PDB entry 8VK0 | electron microscopy, 3.14 A resolution | chains A and E of the 35 polymer chains in the assembly

# Chain A
Molecule: 23S ribosomal RNA
Source organism: Mycolicibacterium smegmatis MC2 155
Sequence (3120 nucleotides; numbered 1 to 3120; the number before each row is that of its first residue):
     1 UAAGUGUUUA AGGGCGCAUG GUGGAUGCCU UGGCACUGGG AGCCGAUGAA GGACGUAGGA
    61 GGCUGCGAUA AGCCUCGGGG AGCUGUCAAC CGAGCGUUGA UCCGAGGAUG UCCGAAUGGG
   121 GAAACCCGGC ACGAGUGAUG UCGUGUCACC AGGCGCUGAA UAUAUAGGCG UCUGGGGGGA
   181 ACGCGGGGAA GUGAAACAUC UCAGUACCCG UAGGAAGAGA AAACAAAAUG UGAUUCCGUG
   241 AGUAGUGGCG AGCGAAAGCG GAGGAUGGCU AAACCGUAUG CAUGUGAUAC CGGGUAGGGG
   301 UUGUGUGUGC GGGGUUGUGG GACCUAUCUU UCCGGCUCUA CCUGGCUGGA GGGCAGUGAG
   361 AAAAUGUUGU GGUUAGCGGA AAUGGCUUGG GAUGGCCUGC CGUAGACGGU GAGAGCCCGG
   421 UACGUGAAAA CCCGACGUCU GUCUUGAUGG UGUUCCCGAG UAGCAGCGGG CCCGUGGAAU
   481 CUGCUGUGAA UCUGCCGGGA CCACCCGGUA AGCCUGAAUA CUUCCCAGUG ACCGAUAGCG
   541 GAUUAGUACC GUGAGGGAAU GGUGAAAAGU ACCCCGGGAG GGGAGUGAAA GAGUACCUGA
   601 AACCGUGCGC UUACAAUCCG UCAGAGCCCU CGACGUGUCG UGGGGUGAUG GCGUGCCUUU
   661 UGAAGAAUGA GCCUGCGAGU CAGGGACAUG UCGCGAGGUU AACCCGGGUG GGGUAGCCGC
   721 AGCGAAAGCG AGUCUGAAUA GGGCGUAUCC ACACAAGAGU GUGUGGUGUA GUGGUGUGUU
   781 CUGGACCCGA AGCGGAGUGA UCUACCCAUG GCCAGGGUGA AGCGCGGGUA AGACCGCGUG
   841 GAGGCCCGAA CCCACUUAGG UUGAAGACUG AGGGGAUGAG CUGUGGGUAG GGGUGAAAGG
   901 CCAAUCAAAC UCCGUGAUAG CUGGUUCUCC CCGAAAUGCA UUUAGGUGCA GCGUCGCAUG
   961 UUUCUUGCCG GAGGUAGAGC UACUGGAUGG CCGAUGGGCC CCACAGGGUU ACUGACGUCA
  1021 GCCAAACUCC GAAUGCCGGU AAGUCCAAGA GUGCGGCAGU GAGACGGCGG GGGAUAAGCU
  1081 CCGUGCGUCG AGAGGGAAAC AGCCCAGAUC GCCGGCUAAG GCCCCUAAGC GUGUGCUAAG
  1141 UGGAAAAGGA UGUGCAGUCG CGAAGACAAC CAGGAGGUUG GCUUAGAAGC AGCCACCCUU
  1201 GAAAGAGUGC GUAAUAGCUC ACUGGUCAAG UGAUUGUGCG CCGAUAAUGU AGCGGGGCUC
  1261 AAGCACACCG CCGAAGCCGC GGCAGCCAAC GUGUUGGCUG GGUAGGGGAG CGUCCUGCAU
  1321 CCGGUGAAGC CGCCGAGUGA UCGAGUGGUG GAGGGUGUGG GAGUGAGAAU GCAGGCAUGA
  1381 GUAGCGAUUA GGCAAGUGAG AACCUUGCCC GCCGAAAGAC CAAGGGUUCC UGGGCCAGGC
  1441 CAGUCCGCCC AGGGUGAGUC GGGACCUAAG GCGAGGCCGA CAGGCGUAGU CGAUGGACAA
  1501 CGGGUUGAUA UUCCCGUACC CGUGUAUGUG CGUCCAUGAU GAAUCAGCGG UACUAACCAU
  1561 CCAAAACCAC CGUGACCGCA CCUUUCGGGG UGUGGCGUUG GUGGGGCUGC AUGGGACCUU
  1621 CGUUGGUAGU AGUCAAGCGA UGGGGUGACG CAGGAAGGUA GCCGUACCGG UCAGUGGUAA
  1681 UACCGGGGUA AGCCUGUAGG GAGUCAGAUA GGUAAAUCCG UCUGGCAUAU AUCCUGAGAG
  1741 GUGAUGCAUA GCCGAGUGAG GCGAAUUCGG UGAUCCUAUG CUGCCGAGAA AAGCCUCUAG
  1801 CGAGGACAUA CACGGCCCGU ACCCCAAACC AACACAGGUG GUCAGGUAGA GAAUACUAAG
  1861 GCGUACGAGU GAACUAUGGU UAAGGAACUC GGCAAAAUGC CCCCGUAACU UCGGGAGAAG
  1921 GGGGACCCAC AUGGCGUGUA AGCCUUUACG GCCCAAGCGU GAGUGGGUGG CACAAACCAG
  1981 UGAGAAGCGA CUGUUUACUA AAAACACAGG UCCGUGCGAA GUCGCAAGAC GAUGUAUACG
  2041 GACUGACGCC UGCCCGGUGC UGGAAGGUUA AGAGGACCCG UUAACUCCCU UUGGGGGUGA
  2101 AGCGGAGAAU UUAAGCCCCA GUAAACGGCG GUGGUAACUA UAACCAUCCU AAGGUAGCGA
  2161 AAUUCCUUGU CGGGUAAGUU CCGACCUGCA CGAAUGGCGU AACGACUUCU CAACUGUCUC
  2221 AACCAUAGAC UCGGCGAAAU UGCACUACGA GUAAAGAUGC UCGUUACGCG CGGCAGGACG
  2281 AAAAGACCCC GGGACCUUCA CUACAACUUG GUAUUGGUGC UCGAUACGGU UUGUGUAGGA
  2341 UAGGUGGGAG ACUGUGAAGC UCACACGCCA GUGUGGGUGG AGUCGUUGUU GAAAUACCAC
  2401 UCUGAUCGUA UUGGGCCUCU AACCUCGGAC CGUAUAUCCG GUUCAGGGAC AGUGCCUGGU
  2461 GGGUAGUUUA ACUGGGGCGG UUGCCUCCUA AAAUGUAACG GAGGCGCCCA AAGGUUCCCU
  2521 CAACCUGGAC GGCAAUCAGG UGUUGAGUGU AAGUGCACAA GGGAGCUUGA CUGCGAGACG
  2581 GACAUGUCGA GCAGGGACGA AAGUCGGGAC UAGUGAUCCG GCACCUCUGA GUGGAAGGGG
  2641 UGUCGCUCAA CGGAUAAAAG GUACCCCGGG GAUAACAGGC UGAUCUUCCC CAAGAGUCCA
  2701 UAUCGACGGG AUGGUUUGGC ACCUCGAUGU CGGCUCGUCG CAUCCUGGGG CUGGAGCAGG
  2761 UCCCAAGGGU UGGGCUGUUC GCCCAUUAAA GCGGCACGCG AGCUGGGUUU AGAACGUCGU
  2821 GAGACAGUUC GGUCUCUAUC CGCCGCGCGC GUCAGAAGCU UGAGGAAACC UGUCCCUAGU
  2881 ACGAGAGGAC CGGGACGGAC GAACCUCUGG UAUACCAGUU GUCCCACCAG GGGCACGGCU
  2941 GGAUAGCCAC GUUCGGACAG GAUAACCGCU GAAAGCAUCU AAGCGGGAAA CCUCUUCCAA
  3001 GACCAGGCUU CUCACCCUCU AGGAGGGAUA AGGCCCCCCG CAGACCACGG GAUUGAUAGA
  3061 CCAGACCUGG AAGCCUAGUA AUAGGUGCAG GGAACUGGCA CUAACCGGCC GAAAACUUAC
Disordered / not traced: 1

# Chain E
Molecule: 50S Ribosomal Protein L4
Source organism: Mycolicibacterium smegmatis MC2 155
Reference sequence: A0QSD2 (RL4_MYCS2); residue numbers follow UniProt; this construct covers 1-215
Chain sequence (215 residues; row label = number of the first residue in the row):
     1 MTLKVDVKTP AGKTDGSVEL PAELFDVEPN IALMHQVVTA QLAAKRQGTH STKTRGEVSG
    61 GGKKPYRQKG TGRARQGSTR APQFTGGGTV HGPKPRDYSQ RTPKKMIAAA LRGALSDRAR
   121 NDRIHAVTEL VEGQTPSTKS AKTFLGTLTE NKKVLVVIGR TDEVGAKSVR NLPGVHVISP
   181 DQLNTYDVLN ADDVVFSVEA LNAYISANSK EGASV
Disordered / not traced: 1, 211-215

# Interface between chain A and chain E
Residue-residue contacts (140):
  A35(A) - Thr49(E)  base contact
  A35(A) - Ser51(E)  sugar contact
  A35(A) - Pro95(E)  sugar contact
  G402(A) - Thr138(E)  sugar contact
  G402(A) - Lys142(E)  hydrogen bond to the base
  G402(A) - Asn171(E)  hydrogen bond to the base
  G402(A) - Leu172(E)  base contact
  U403(A) - Pro136(E)  sugar contact
  U403(A) - Ser137(E)  phosphate contact
  U403(A) - Thr138(E)  hydrogen bond to the phosphate
  U403(A) - Lys167(E)  hydrogen bond to the base
  U403(A) - Arg170(E)  phosphate contact
  A404(A) - Arg170(E)  salt bridge to the phosphate
  A404(A) - Asn171(E)  phosphate contact
  G405(A) - Asn171(E)  hydrogen bond to the base
  G405(A) - Pro173(E)  base contact
  A406(A) - Asn171(E)  phosphate contact
  A422(A) - Arg170(E)  hydrogen bond to the sugar
  U529(A) - Gln47(E)  hydrogen bond to the sugar
  G530(A) - Gln47(E)  sugar contact
  G530(A) - Thr49(E)  hydrogen bond to the base
  A531(A) - Leu42(E)  hydrogen bond to the base
  A531(A) - Ala43(E)  base contact
  A531(A) - Arg46(E)  hydrogen bond to the base
  A531(A) - Gln47(E)  hydrogen bond to the phosphate
  C532(A) - Arg46(E)  salt bridge to the phosphate
  C532(A) - Thr49(E)  sugar contact
  C532(A) - His50(E)  sugar contact
  U536(A) - Thr85(E)  base contact
  A537(A) - Thr85(E)  phosphate contact
  A537(A) - Gly86(E)  hydrogen bond to the phosphate
  G538(A) - Thr52(E)  phosphate contact
  G538(A) - Thr89(E)  phosphate contact
  C539(A) - Lys53(E)  phosphate contact
  G540(A) - Val58(E)  phosphate contact
  G540(A) - Ser59(E)  hydrogen bond to the phosphate
  G546(A) - Ser59(E)  hydrogen bond to the base
  G557(A) - Gly60(E)  phosphate contact
  G557(A) - Gly61(E)  hydrogen bond to the phosphate
  A558(A) - Arg80(E)  salt bridge to the phosphate
  G675(A) - Thr85(E)  base contact
  A678(A) - Val90(E)  phosphate contact
  A678(A) - His91(E)  phosphate contact
  G679(A) - His91(E)  phosphate contact
  U680(A) - His91(E)  base contact
  C681(A) - Arg96(E)  phosphate contact
  A682(A) - Arg96(E)  salt bridge to the phosphate
  G684(A) - Arg101(E)  hydrogen bond to the base
  C692(A) - Asn30(E)  phosphate contact
  C692(A) - Met106(E)  base contact
  G693(A) - Asn30(E)  hydrogen bond to the phosphate
  G693(A) - Met106(E)  sugar contact
  U699(A) - Lys105(E)  phosphate contact
  U700(A) - Arg101(E)  phosphate contact
  U700(A) - Pro103(E)  phosphate contact
  U700(A) - Lys104(E)  phosphate contact
  A701(A) - Arg101(E)  salt bridge to the phosphate
  G706(A) - Arg160(E)  hydrogen bond to the sugar
  G706(A) - Gln182(E)  hydrogen bond to the sugar
  G707(A) - Arg160(E)  salt bridge to the phosphate
  G708(A) - His176(E)  hydrogen bond to the base
  G708(A) - Ile178(E)  base contact
  G708(A) - Asn184(E)  base contact
  G708(A) - Asp187(E)  hydrogen bond to the base
  U709(A) - Gln41(E)  phosphate contact
  U709(A) - Ala44(E)  sugar contact
  U709(A) - Lys45(E)  hydrogen bond to the base
  U709(A) - Asn184(E)  hydrogen bond to the sugar
  G710(A) - Gln41(E)  hydrogen bond to the phosphate
  G710(A) - Ile107(E)  phosphate contact
  G710(A) - Asp181(E)  hydrogen bond to the sugar
  G710(A) - Gln182(E)  sugar contact
  G711(A) - Ile107(E)  phosphate contact
  G712(A) - Lys210(E)  phosphate contact
  G713(A) - Lys104(E)  hydrogen bond to the base
  G773(A) - Pro103(E)  sugar contact
  G773(A) - Met106(E)  base contact
  G774(A) - Gln36(E)  hydrogen bond to the base
  G774(A) - Arg101(E)  salt bridge to the phosphate
  G774(A) - Thr102(E)  sugar contact
  G774(A) - Pro103(E)  sugar contact
  U775(A) - Gln100(E)  sugar contact
  U775(A) - Arg101(E)  phosphate contact
  C786(A) - His91(E)  hydrogen bond to the sugar
  C787(A) - Val90(E)  sugar contact
  C787(A) - His91(E)  phosphate contact
  C788(A) - Arg55(E)  salt bridge to the phosphate
  C788(A) - Pro82(E)  phosphate contact
  C788(A) - Gln83(E)  sugar contact
  G789(A) - Arg55(E)  salt bridge to the phosphate
  G789(A) - Lys64(E)  hydrogen bond to the phosphate
  G789(A) - Gln68(E)  hydrogen bond to the sugar
  G789(A) - Arg75(E)  sugar contact
  G789(A) - Gln76(E)  sugar contact
  G789(A) - Gly77(E)  hydrogen bond to the phosphate
  G789(A) - Ser78(E)  phosphate contact
  A790(A) - Lys64(E)  salt bridge to the phosphate
  A790(A) - Gln68(E)  sugar contact
  A790(A) - Gly77(E)  phosphate contact
  A791(A) - Lys64(E)  phosphate contact
  C912(A) - Lys63(E)  phosphate contact
  C913(A) - Gly62(E)  phosphate contact
  G916(A) - Thr54(E)  base contact
  G916(A) - Arg55(E)  sugar contact
  G916(A) - Gly56(E)  phosphate contact
  U922(A) - Arg75(E)  hydrogen bond to the base
  G1317(A) - Tyr186(E)  hydrogen bond to the sugar
  C1318(A) - Asn190(E)  sugar contact
  A1319(A) - Lys153(E)  salt bridge to the phosphate
  G1359(A) - His35(E)  hydrogen bond to the sugar
  G1361(A) - Arg46(E)  sugar contact
  A1362(A) - Arg96(E)  salt bridge to the phosphate
  G1363(A) - Thr52(E)  base contact
  G1363(A) - Thr89(E)  base contact
  G1363(A) - Pro93(E)  base contact
  A1369(A) - Gln83(E)  base contact
  U1370(A) - Gly72(E)  base contact
  U1370(A) - Arg73(E)  hydrogen bond to the base
  U1370(A) - Ala74(E)  base contact
  G1371(A) - Ala74(E)  phosphate contact
  G1371(A) - Gln76(E)  hydrogen bond to the sugar
  G1371(A) - Gln83(E)  hydrogen bond to the base
  C1372(A) - Arg73(E)  salt bridge to the phosphate
  C1372(A) - Gln83(E)  sugar contact
  C1372(A) - Phe84(E)  sugar contact
  C1372(A) - Thr85(E)  hydrogen bond to the sugar
  A1373(A) - Arg73(E)  salt bridge to the phosphate
  A1373(A) - Thr85(E)  hydrogen bond to the sugar
  A2283(A) - Gly70(E)  sugar contact
  A2283(A) - Gly72(E)  phosphate contact
  A2284(A) - Lys69(E)  hydrogen bond to the sugar
  A2284(A) - Gly70(E)  hydrogen bond to the phosphate
  A2284(A) - Gly72(E)  phosphate contact
  A2284(A) - Arg75(E)  base contact
  G2285(A) - Lys69(E)  salt bridge to the phosphate
  C2667(A) - Lys69(E)  phosphate contact
  G2668(A) - Gln68(E)  hydrogen bond to the phosphate
  G2668(A) - Lys69(E)  salt bridge to the phosphate
  G2668(A) - Arg75(E)  phosphate contact
  G2669(A) - Arg75(E)  salt bridge to the phosphate
Other interface residues (no listed pair), chain A (81 interface residues in all): C34, C36, C401, C423, G556, C676, G677, C694, G784, U911, G1360
Other interface residues (no listed pair), chain E (86 interface residues in all): Ala32, Leu33, Thr39, Glu57, Thr71, Thr79, Ala81, Gly92, Lys139, Val177, Leu183

# In short
81 residues of chain A and 86 residues of chain E are in contact, with 42 hydrogen bonds and 17 salt bridges.
Polar pairs include G402(A)-Lys142(E), G402(A)-Asn171(E) and U403(A)-Lys167(E).
Chain A is 23S ribosomal RNA and chain E is 50S Ribosomal Protein L4, both from Mycolicibacterium smegmatis
MC2 155; the structure, Structure of Mycobacterium smegmatis 50S ribosomal subunit bound to HflX:50S-HflX-A,
was determined by electron microscopy, deposited together with 8VIO, 8VK7, 8VKI, 8VKW, 8VPK, 8VR4, 8VR8 and
8VRL.
